Entry 1J0M (X-ray diffraction, 2.30 A resolution); this record covers chain A.

[Chain A]
Name: Xanthan lyase
Source organism: Bacillus sp
Notes: EC 4.2.2.12
UniProt: Q9AQS0 (Q9AQS0_9BACI); the construct lacks a stretch of the UniProt sequence and is renumbered around it, so the offset changes along the chain: 26-187 = UniProt 26-187; 193-226 = UniProt 191-224; 227-469 = UniProt 227-469; 470-472 = UniProt 471-473; 3 more segments
Sequence (752 residues; each row starts with the number of its first residue; note: 5 numbers in that range are skipped by the numbering (no residue carries them; nothing is unmodelled there)):
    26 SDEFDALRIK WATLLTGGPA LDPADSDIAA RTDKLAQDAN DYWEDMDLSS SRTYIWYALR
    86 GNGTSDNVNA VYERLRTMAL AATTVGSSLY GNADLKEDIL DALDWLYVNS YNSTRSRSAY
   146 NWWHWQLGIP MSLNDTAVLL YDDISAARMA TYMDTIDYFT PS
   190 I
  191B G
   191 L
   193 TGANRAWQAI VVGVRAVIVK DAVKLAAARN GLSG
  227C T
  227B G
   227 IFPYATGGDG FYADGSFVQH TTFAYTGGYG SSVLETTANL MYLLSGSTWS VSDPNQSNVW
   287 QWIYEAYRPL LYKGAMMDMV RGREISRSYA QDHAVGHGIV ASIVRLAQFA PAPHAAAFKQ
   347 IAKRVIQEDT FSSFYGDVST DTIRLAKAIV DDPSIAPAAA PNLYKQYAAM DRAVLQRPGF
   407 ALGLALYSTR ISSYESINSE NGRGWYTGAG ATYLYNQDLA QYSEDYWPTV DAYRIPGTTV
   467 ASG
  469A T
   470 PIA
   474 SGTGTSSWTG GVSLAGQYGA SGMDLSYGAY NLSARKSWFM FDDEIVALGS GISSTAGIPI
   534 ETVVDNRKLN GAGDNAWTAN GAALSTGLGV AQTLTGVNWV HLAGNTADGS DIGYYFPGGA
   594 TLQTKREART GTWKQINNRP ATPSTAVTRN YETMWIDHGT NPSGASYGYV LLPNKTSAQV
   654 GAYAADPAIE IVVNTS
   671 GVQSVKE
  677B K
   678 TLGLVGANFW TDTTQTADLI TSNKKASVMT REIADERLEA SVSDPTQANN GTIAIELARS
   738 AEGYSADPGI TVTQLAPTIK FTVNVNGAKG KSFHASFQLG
Sequence notes: conflict Thr161 (Ile in Q9AQS0)
Swiss-Prot annotation at these positions:
  - active site: Tyr255 (Proton donor/acceptor)
  - binding site (xanthan): Asn146 to Trp148, His246, Tyr255, Arg309, Arg313 to Tyr315, Asn424, Arg612
  - binding site (Ca(2+)): Asp515, Asp516, Glu517, Glu677
Metal / ion sites: Ca2+: Asp515, Asp516, Glu517, Glu677

[Summary]
The Ca2+ site is built by Asp515, Asp516, Glu517 and Glu677. From UniProt: active-site residue Tyr255, 11
xanthan-binding residues and 4 Ca2+-binding residues.
Chain A is Xanthan lyase (Bacillus sp); the structure, Crystal Structure of Bacillus sp. GL1 Xanthan Lyase
that Acts on Side Chains of Xanthan, was determined by X-ray diffraction, deposited together with 1J0N.
